PDB entry 2QKI | X-ray diffraction, 2.40 A resolution | chains B and C of the 4 polymer chains in the assembly

Chain B:
Protein: Complement C3
Source organism: Homo sapiens
Reference sequence: P01024 (CO3_HUMAN); residues 727-914 here correspond to UniProt positions 749-936 (UniProt number = residue number + 22)
Amino-acid sequence (188 residues; row label = number of the first residue in the row):
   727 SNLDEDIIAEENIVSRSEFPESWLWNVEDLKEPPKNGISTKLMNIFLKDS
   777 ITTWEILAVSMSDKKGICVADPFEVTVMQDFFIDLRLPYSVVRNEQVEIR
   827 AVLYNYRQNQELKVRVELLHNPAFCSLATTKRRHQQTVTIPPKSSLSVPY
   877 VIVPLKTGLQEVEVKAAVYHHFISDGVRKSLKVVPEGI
Not modelled in the structure: 727-730

Chain C:
Protein: Complement C3
Source organism: Homo sapiens
Reference sequence: P01024 (CO3_HUMAN); residues 1299-1641 here correspond to UniProt positions 1321-1663 (UniProt number = residue number + 22)
Amino-acid sequence (343 residues; row label = number of the first residue in the row):
  1299 SEETKENEGFTVTAEGKGQGTLSVVTMYHAKAKDQLTCNKFDLKVTIKPA
  1349 PETEKRPQDAKNTMILEICTRYRGDQDATMSILDISMMTGFAPDTDDLKQ
  1399 LANGVDRYISKYELDKAFSDRNTLIIYLDKVSHSEDDCLAFKVHQYFNVE
  1449 LIQPGAVKVYAYYNLEESCTRFYHPEKEDGKLNKLCRDELCRCAEENCFI
  1499 QKSDDKVTLEERLDKACEPGVDYVYKTRLVKVQLSNDFDEYIMAIEQTIK
  1549 SGSDEVQVGQQRTFISPIKCREALKLEEKKHYLMWGLSSDFWGEKPNLSY
  1599 IIGKDTWVEHWPEEDECQDEENQKQCQDLGAFTESMVVFGCPN
Not modelled in the structure: 1299-1334, 1350-1358, 1500-1504, 1641
Disulfides: Cys1336-Cys1467, Cys1367-Cys1436, Cys1484-Cys1489, Cys1496-Cys1568, Cys1515-Cys1639, Cys1615-Cys1624
Metal / ion sites: K+: Ala1400, Gly1402, Arg1405
UniProt features mapped onto this chain:
  - region: Glu1612 to Phe1637 (Interaction with CFP/properdin)
  - site: Asn1641 (Coordinates Mg(2+) for interaction with Complement factor B Bb fragment (CFB))
  - modified residue (Phosphoserine): Ser1299, Ser1551
  - glycosylation: Asn1595 (N-linked (GlcNAc...) asparagine)

Interface between chain B and chain C:
Disulfides between the chains: Cys851(B)-Cys1491(C)
Residue-residue contacts (41):
  Arg819(B) with Glu1487(C)
  Asn820(B) with Lys1482(C); Glu1487(C), hydrogen bond (side chain-backbone); Cys1489(C), hydrogen bond
  Gln822(B) with Phe1470(C); Gly1478(C), hydrogen bond (side chain-backbone); Lys1479(C); Leu1480(C), hydrogen bond (side chain-backbone)
  Val823(B) with Phe1470(C)
  Glu824(B) with Ser1384(C), hydrogen bond; Ala1454(C)
  Arg826(B) with Asp1382(C), salt bridge; Thr1421(C)
  Cys851(B) with Leu1480(C); Asn1481(C); Cys1491(C), disulfide
  Ser852(B) with Leu1480(C); Cys1491(C); Glu1493(C)
  Leu853(B) with Gln1451(C); Leu1480(C), hydrophobic; Glu1493(C)
  Thr855(B) with Glu1493(C); Glu1494(C); Asn1495(C)
  Lys857(B) with Lys1602(C)
  Arg858(B) with Leu1449(C); Glu1493(C), hydrogen bond (side chain-backbone); Asn1495(C), hydrogen bond
  His860(B) with Gln1451(C), hydrogen bond
  Leu872(B) with Asn1420(C)
  Ser873(B) with Asn1420(C), hydrogen bond (backbone-side chain); Thr1421(C)
  Pro875(B) with Ser1384(C); Gln1451(C), hydrogen bond (backbone-side chain)
  Tyr876(B) with Gln1451(C)
  Val877(B) with Gln1451(C), hydrogen bond (backbone-side chain); Pro1452(C); Phe1470(C), hydrophobic; Leu1480(C)
  Leu881(B) with Cys1489(C), hydrophobic
Also at the interface, not in a pair above, chain B (24 interface residues in all): Thr856, Gln862, Thr865, Val879, Glu912
Also at the interface, not in a pair above, chain C (27 interface residues in all): Ile1383, Thr1387, Asp1418, Ile1450, Asp1486, Asp1603

In short:
The interface between chain B and chain C involves 24 residues on one side and 27 on the other, with 1
disulfide bond, 11 hydrogen bonds and 1 salt bridge. Among the polar pairs are Arg826(B)-Asp1382(C),
Asn820(B)-Glu1487(C) and Asn820(B)-Cys1489(C).
Chain B is Complement C3 and chain C is Complement C3, both from Homo sapiens; the structure, Human C3c in
complex with the inhibitor compstatin, was determined by X-ray diffraction.
